PDB entry 1EZ2 | X-ray diffraction, 1.90 A resolution | chains A and B

== Chain A (and B) ==
Molecule: Phosphotriesterase
From: Brevundimonas diminuta
Notes: EC 3.1.8.1; chain B of this document is another copy of the same molecule, construct and numbering; everything in this record applies to it too
Reference sequence: P0A434 (OPD_BREDI); numbering as in UniProt (aligned over 35-365)
Chain sequence (331 residues; numbered 35 to 365; the number before each row is that of its first residue):
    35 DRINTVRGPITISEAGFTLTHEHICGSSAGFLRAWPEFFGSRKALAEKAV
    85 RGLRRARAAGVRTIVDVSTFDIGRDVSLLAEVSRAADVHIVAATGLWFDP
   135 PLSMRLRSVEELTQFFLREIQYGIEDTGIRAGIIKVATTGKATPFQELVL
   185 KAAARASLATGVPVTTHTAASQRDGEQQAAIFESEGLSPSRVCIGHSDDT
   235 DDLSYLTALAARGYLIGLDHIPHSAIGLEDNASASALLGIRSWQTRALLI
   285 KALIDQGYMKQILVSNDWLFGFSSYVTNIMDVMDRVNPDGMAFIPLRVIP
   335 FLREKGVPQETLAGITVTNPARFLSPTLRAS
Not modelled in the structure: 364-365
Differences from the reference sequence: modified residue (169)
Modified / non-standard residues: K169 (lysine nz-carboxylic acid; KCX)
Metal / ion sites: Zn2+ site 1: H55, H57, K169, D301; Zn2+ site 2: K169, H201, H230 (together with methylphosphonic acid diisopropyl ester)
Small-molecule neighbours: methylphosphonic acid diisopropyl ester (DII): H57, G60, I106, W131, F132, K169, H201, H230, L271, D301, L303, F306, S308, Y309
Swiss-Prot annotation at these positions:
  - binding site (Zn(2+)): H55, H57, K169, H201, H230, D301
  - modified residue: K169 (N6-carboxylysine)
From the paper describing this entry:
  - binding site for methylphosphonic acid diisopropyl ester: H57, W131, F132, L271
  - Zn2+ coordination: H55, H57, K169, H201, H230, D301
  - post-translational modification sites: K169
  - mutagenesis - F306A: decreased catalytic activity

== How chain A and chain B interact ==
Residue-residue contacts (68; chain A residue first):
  S61(A) with S137(B)
  S62(A) with P135(B); L136(B); S137(B), hydrogen bond
  A63(A) with A63(B); F104(B)
  G64(A) with F104(B)
  F65(A) with F104(B); S137(B); M138(B), hydrophobic
  R67(A) with R67(B); E159(B)
  A68(A) with F104(B), hydrophobic; F149(B); R152(B), hydrogen bond (backbone-side chain)
  W69(A) with R141(B); E145(B); F149(B), hydrophobic
  P70(A) with R152(B)
  E71(A) with R152(B), salt bridge
  F72(A) with R141(B)
  F104(A) with A63(B); G64(B); F65(B); A68(B), hydrophobic
  W131(A) with L136(B), hydrophobic
  D133(A) with P135(B); L136(B), hydrogen bond (side chain-backbone); R139(B), salt bridge
  P135(A) with S62(B); D133(B)
  L136(A) with S62(B); W131(B), hydrophobic; D133(B), hydrogen bond (backbone-side chain); S308(B)
  S137(A) with S61(B); S62(B), hydrogen bond; F65(B); S307(B), hydrogen bond; S308(B), hydrogen bond (side chain-backbone)
  M138(A) with F65(B), hydrophobic; W69(B), hydrophobic
  R139(A) with D133(B), salt bridge
  L140(A) with S308(B); Y309(B), hydrophobic
  R141(A) with W69(B); F72(B); S307(B), hydrogen bond (side chain-backbone); Y309(B), hydrogen bond (side chain-backbone); V310(B); T311(B), hydrogen bond
  E145(A) with W69(B); T311(B), hydrogen bond
  F149(A) with A68(B); W69(B), hydrophobic
  R152(A) with A68(B); P70(B); E71(B), salt bridge
  E159(A) with R67(B), salt bridge
  S307(A) with S137(B), hydrogen bond; R141(B), hydrogen bond (backbone-side chain)
  S308(A) with S137(B), hydrogen bond (backbone-side chain); L140(B)
  Y309(A) with L140(B), hydrophobic; R141(B), hydrogen bond (backbone-side chain)
  V310(A) with R141(B)
  T311(A) with R141(B), hydrogen bond; E145(B), hydrogen bond
Interface residues without a listed pair, chain A (33 interface residues in all): F132, L146, E153
Interface residues without a listed pair, chain B (33 interface residues in all): L146, Q148, E153

== In short ==
Chain A and chain B each contribute 33 residues to their interface; the contacts include 17 hydrogen bonds and
5 salt bridges. Polar pairs include E71(A)-R152(B), D133(A)-R139(B) and E159(A)-R67(B). The paper reports a
binding site for methylphosphonic acid diisopropyl ester at H57(A), W131(A) and F132(A) among others; F306A of
chain A reduces catalytic activity.
Chain A and chain B are both Phosphotriesterase (Brevundimonas diminuta); the structure, Three-dimensional
structure of the zinc-containing phosphotriesterase with bound substrate analog diisopropylmethyl phosphonate,
was determined by X-ray diffraction together with 1EYW from the same study.
